Entry 7LZM (X-ray diffraction, 1.80 A resolution); this record covers chain A.

# Chain A
Molecule: T4 lysozyme
From: Enterobacteria phage T4
Notes: EC 3.2.1.17
Reference sequence: P00720 (LYS_BPT4); numbering as in UniProt (aligned over 1-164)
Amino-acid sequence (164 residues; row label = number of the first residue in the row):
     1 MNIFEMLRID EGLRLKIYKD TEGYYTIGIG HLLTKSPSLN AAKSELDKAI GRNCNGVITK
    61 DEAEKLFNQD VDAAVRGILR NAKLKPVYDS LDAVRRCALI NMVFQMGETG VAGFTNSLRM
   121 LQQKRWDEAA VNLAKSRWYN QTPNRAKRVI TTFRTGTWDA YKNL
Unresolved in the structure: 163-164
UniProt features mapped onto this chain:
  - active site (Proton donor/acceptor): Glu11, Asp20
  - binding site (substrate): Leu32, Phe104, Ser117, Asn132
  - mutagenesis: Glu11 (E11A/F/H/M/N: Complete loss of enzymatic activity; E11N: Loss of 84% of enzymatic activity; E11Q: Complete loss of activity), Asp20 (D20A/N/S/T: Complete loss of enzymatic activity; D20C: Nearly no effet on specific enzymatic activity; D20E/Q: Loss of 99% of enzymatic activity), Thr26 (T26E: Complete loss of activity at neutral pH; covalently bound substrate; T26H: Facilitates transglycosylation more effectively than hydrolysis; covalently bound substrate), Gly30 (G30A: Almost complete loss of enzymatic activity; G30F: Almost complete loss of enzymatic activity. The enzyme is destabilized by 1.5 kcal/mol), Ser117 (S117F: 10-fold decrease in enzymatic activity; S117I: 500-fold decrease in enzymatic activity; S117V: 50-fold decrease in enzymatic activity), Asn132 (N132I: 5-fold decrease in enzymatic activity; N132M/F: 2-fold decrease in enzymatic activity)

# In short
Curated annotation (UniProt) lists active-site residues Glu11 and Asp20, 4 substrate-binding residues and 6
mutagenesis sites.
Chain A is T4 lysozyme (Enterobacteria phage T4); the structure, Comparison of the crystal structure of
bacteriophage T4 lysozyme at low, medium, and high ionic strengths, was determined by X-ray diffraction (same
publication as 4LZM, 5LZM and 6LZM).
